1SFO - chains A and H of the 12 polymer chains in the assembly; structure by X-ray diffraction, 3.61 A resolution.

# Chain A
Molecule: DNA-directed RNA polymerase II largest subunit
From: Saccharomyces cerevisiae
Notes: EC 2.7.7.6
UniProt: P04050 (RPB1_YEAST); numbering as in UniProt (aligned over 1-1733)
Amino-acid sequence (1733 residues; each row starts with the number of its first residue):
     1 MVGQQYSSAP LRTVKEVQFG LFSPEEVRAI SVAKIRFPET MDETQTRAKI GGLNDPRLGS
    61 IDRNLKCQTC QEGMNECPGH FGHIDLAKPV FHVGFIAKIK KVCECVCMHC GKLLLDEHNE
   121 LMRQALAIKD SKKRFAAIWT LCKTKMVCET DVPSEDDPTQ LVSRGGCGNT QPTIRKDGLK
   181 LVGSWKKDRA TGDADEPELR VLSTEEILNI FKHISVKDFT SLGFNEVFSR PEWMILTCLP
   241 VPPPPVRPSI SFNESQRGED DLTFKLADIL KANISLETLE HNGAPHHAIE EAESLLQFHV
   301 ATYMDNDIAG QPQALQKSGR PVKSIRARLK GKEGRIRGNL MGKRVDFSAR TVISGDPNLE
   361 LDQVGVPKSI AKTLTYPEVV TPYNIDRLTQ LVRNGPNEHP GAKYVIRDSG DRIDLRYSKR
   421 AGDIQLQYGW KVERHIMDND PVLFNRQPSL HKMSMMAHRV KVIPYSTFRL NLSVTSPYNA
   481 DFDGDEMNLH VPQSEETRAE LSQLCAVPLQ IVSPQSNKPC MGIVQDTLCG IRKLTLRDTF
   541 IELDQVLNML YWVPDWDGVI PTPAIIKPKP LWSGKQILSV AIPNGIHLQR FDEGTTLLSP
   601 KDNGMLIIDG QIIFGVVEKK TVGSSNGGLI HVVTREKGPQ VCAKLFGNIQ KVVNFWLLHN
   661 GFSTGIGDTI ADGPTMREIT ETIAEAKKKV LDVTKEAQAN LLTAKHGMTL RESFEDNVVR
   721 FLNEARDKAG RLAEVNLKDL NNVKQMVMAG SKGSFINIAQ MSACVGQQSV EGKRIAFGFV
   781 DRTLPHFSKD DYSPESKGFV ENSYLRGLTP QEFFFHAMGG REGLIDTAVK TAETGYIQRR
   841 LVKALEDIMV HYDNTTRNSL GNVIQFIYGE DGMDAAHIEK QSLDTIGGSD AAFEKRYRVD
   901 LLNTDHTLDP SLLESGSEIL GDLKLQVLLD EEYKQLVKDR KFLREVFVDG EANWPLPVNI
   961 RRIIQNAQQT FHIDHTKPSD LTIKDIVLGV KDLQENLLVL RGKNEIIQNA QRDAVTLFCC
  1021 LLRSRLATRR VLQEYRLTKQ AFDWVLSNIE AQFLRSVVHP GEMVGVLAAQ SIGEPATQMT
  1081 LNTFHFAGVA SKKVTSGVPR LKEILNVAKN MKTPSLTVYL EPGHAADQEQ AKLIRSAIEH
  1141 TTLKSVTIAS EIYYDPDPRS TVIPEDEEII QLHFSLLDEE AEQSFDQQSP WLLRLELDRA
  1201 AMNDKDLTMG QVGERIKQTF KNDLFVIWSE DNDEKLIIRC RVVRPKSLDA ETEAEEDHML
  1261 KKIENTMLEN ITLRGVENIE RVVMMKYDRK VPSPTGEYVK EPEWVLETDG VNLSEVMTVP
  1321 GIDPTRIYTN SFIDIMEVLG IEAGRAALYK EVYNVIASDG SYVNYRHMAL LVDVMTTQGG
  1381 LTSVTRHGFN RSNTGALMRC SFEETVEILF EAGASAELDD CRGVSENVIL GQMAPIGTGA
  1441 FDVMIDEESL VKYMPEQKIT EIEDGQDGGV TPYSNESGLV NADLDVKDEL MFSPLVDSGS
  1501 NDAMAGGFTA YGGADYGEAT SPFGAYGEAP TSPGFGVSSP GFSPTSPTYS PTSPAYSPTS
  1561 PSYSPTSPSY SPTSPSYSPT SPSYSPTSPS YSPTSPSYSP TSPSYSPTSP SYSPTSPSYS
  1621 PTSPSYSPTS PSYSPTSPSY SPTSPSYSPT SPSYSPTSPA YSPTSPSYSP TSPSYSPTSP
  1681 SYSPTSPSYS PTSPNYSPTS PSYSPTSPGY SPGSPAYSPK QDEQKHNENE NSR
Unresolved in the structure: 1-2, 155-160, 187-198, 1082-1091, 1177-1186, 1244-1253, 1446-1733
Metal / ion sites: Zn2+ site 1: Cys-70, Cys-77; Zn2+ site 2: Cys-107, Cys-148; Mg2+: Asp-481, Asp-483, Asp-485 (shared with 1 residue of chain R)
UniProt features mapped onto this chain:
  - region: Pro-248 to Asp-260 (Lid loop), Asn-306 to Lys-323 (Rudder loop), Pro-810 to Glu-822 (Bridging helix)
  - binding site (Zn(2+)): Cys-67, Cys-70, Cys-77, His-80, Cys-107, Cys-110, Cys-148, Cys-167
  - binding site (Mg(2+)): Asp-481, Asp-483, Asp-485
  - modified residue: Thr-1471 (Phosphothreonine)
  - cross-link (Glycyl lysine isopeptide (Lys-Gly)): Lys-695 (interchain with G-Cter in ubiquitin), Lys-1246 (interchain with G-Cter in ubiquitin), Lys-1350 (interchain with G-Cter in ubiquitin)
  - natural variant: Ser-1653 to Pro-1659 (deletion: In strain: A364A)
  - mutagenesis: Lys-1246 (K1246R: Impairs ubiquitination during transcription stress)

# Chain H
Molecule: DNA-directed RNA polymerases I, II, and III 14.5 kDa polypeptide
From: Saccharomyces cerevisiae
Notes: EC 2.7.7.6
UniProt: P20436 (RPB8_YEAST); residues 1-146 here = UniProt positions 1-146
Amino-acid sequence (146 residues; row label = number of the first residue in the row):
     1 MSNTLFDDIF QVSEVDPGRY NKVCRIEAAS TTQDQCKLTL DINVELFPVA AQDSLTVTIA
    61 SSLNLEDTPA NDSSATRSWR PPQAGDRSLA DDYDYVMYGT AYKFEEVSKD LIAVYYSFGG
   121 LLMRLEGNYR NLNNLKQENA YLLIRR
Unresolved in the structure: 1, 64-75
UniProt features mapped onto this chain:
  - region: Asp-16 to Thr-39 (Non-specific ssDNA binding)
  - modified residue: Ser-2 (N-acetylserine), Thr-68 (Phosphothreonine)

# Interface between chain A and chain H
Residue-residue contacts (47; chain A residue first):
  Arg-537(A) / Tyr-20(H)
  Arg-537(A) / Asp-41(H)
  Arg-537(A) / Gly-120(H)  hydrogen bond (side chain-backbone)
  Asp-538(A) / Tyr-20(H)
  Asp-538(A) / Asn-21(H)  hydrogen bond (side chain-backbone)
  Asp-538(A) / Lys-22(H)  hydrogen bond (side chain-backbone)
  Asp-538(A) / Val-23(H)  hydrogen bond (side chain-backbone)
  Phe-540(A) / Asn-43(H)
  Leu-543(A) / Trp-79(H)  hydrophobic
  Val-559(A) / Arg-77(H)
  Val-559(A) / Ser-78(H)
  Ile-560(A) / Ser-78(H)
  Ile-560(A) / Trp-79(H)  hydrogen bond (backbone-backbone)
  Thr-562(A) / Tyr-98(H)
  Pro-563(A) / Trp-79(H)
  Ala-564(A) / Met-97(H)
  Ala-564(A) / Tyr-98(H)  hydrogen bond (backbone-backbone)
  Ala-564(A) / Phe-118(H)
  Ile-565(A) / Asn-43(H)
  Ile-565(A) / Leu-46(H)  hydrophobic
  Ile-565(A) / Val-96(H)
  Ile-566(A) / Val-96(H)  hydrogen bond (backbone-backbone)
  Ile-566(A) / Tyr-141(H)  hydrophobic
  Lys-567(A) / Asp-94(H)
  Lys-567(A) / Tyr-95(H)  hydrogen bond
  Lys-567(A) / Val-96(H)  hydrogen bond (backbone-backbone)
  Lys-567(A) / Met-97(H)
  Pro-568(A) / Leu-46(H)
  Pro-568(A) / Asp-94(H)
  Pro-570(A) / Trp-79(H)  hydrophobic
  Leu-571(A) / Asn-43(H)
  Leu-571(A) / Leu-46(H)  hydrophobic
  Trp-572(A) / Trp-79(H)  hydrophobic
  Ser-573(A) / Gly-119(H)
  Leu-597(A) / Tyr-102(H)  hydrogen bond (backbone-side chain)
  Leu-598(A) / Arg-25(H)  hydrogen bond (backbone-side chain)
  Leu-598(A) / Thr-39(H)
  Leu-598(A) / Leu-122(H)  hydrophobic
  Pro-600(A) / Arg-25(H)
  Asp-602(A) / Tyr-20(H)
  Leu-606(A) / Tyr-102(H)  hydrophobic
  Ile-613(A) / Tyr-102(H)  hydrophobic
  Ile-613(A) / Ser-117(H)  hydrogen bond (backbone-side chain)
  Ile-613(A) / Gly-120(H)
  Phe-614(A) / Leu-122(H)  hydrophobic
  Lys-738(A) / Arg-19(H)
  Asp-739(A) / Arg-19(H)
Interface residues without a listed pair, chain A (31 interface residues in all): Pro-561, Lys-569, Lys-575, Gln-576, Asp-974
Interface residues without a listed pair, chain H (30 interface residues in all): Glu-105, Tyr-115, Leu-121, Arg-124, Lys-136

# In short
31 residues of chain A and 30 residues of chain H are in contact, with 12 hydrogen bonds. Among the polar
pairs are Arg-537(A)/Gly-120(H), Asp-538(A)/Asn-21(H) and Asp-538(A)/Lys-22(H). UniProt lists 8 Zn2+-binding
residues, 3 Mg2+-binding residues and one mutagenesis site on chain A.
Here chain A is DNA-directed RNA polymerase II largest subunit and chain H is DNA-directed RNA polymerases I,
II, and III 14.5 kDa polypeptide, both from Saccharomyces cerevisiae. Entry 1SFO (RNA polymerase II strand
separated elongation complex) was determined by X-ray diffraction.
